PDB entry 3K3F | X-ray diffraction, 2.30 A resolution | chain A

# Chain A
Protein: Urea transporter
Source organism: Desulfovibrio vulgaris
UniProt: Q72CX3 (Q72CX3_DESVH); numbering as in UniProt (aligned over 2-337)
Chain sequence (340 residues; each row starts with the number of its first residue; numbers below 1 keep their minus sign (Ser-2 is residue -2)):
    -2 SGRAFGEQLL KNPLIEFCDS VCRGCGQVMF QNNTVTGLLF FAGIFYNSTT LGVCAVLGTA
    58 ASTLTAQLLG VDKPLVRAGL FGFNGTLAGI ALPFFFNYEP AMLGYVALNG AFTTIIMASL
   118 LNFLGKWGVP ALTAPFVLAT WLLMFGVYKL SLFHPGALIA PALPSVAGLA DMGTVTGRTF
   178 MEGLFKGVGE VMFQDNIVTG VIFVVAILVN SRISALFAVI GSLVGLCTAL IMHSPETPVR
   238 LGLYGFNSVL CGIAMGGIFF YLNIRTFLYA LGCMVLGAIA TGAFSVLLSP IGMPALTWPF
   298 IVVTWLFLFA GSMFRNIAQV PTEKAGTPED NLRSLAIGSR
Disordered / not traced: -2, 164-167, 335-337
Construct notes: expression tag (-2 to 1)
From the paper describing this entry:
  - self-association interface (contacts with another copy of this molecule): Phe120, Trp124, Leu160, Pro287
  - contacts within the chain: Val25-Val188

# Overview
The paper reports a self-association interface involving Phe120, Trp124 and Leu160 among others; contacts
within the chain involving Val25 and Val188.
Chain A is Urea transporter (Desulfovibrio vulgaris); the structure, Crystal Structure of the Urea Transporter
from Desulfovibrio Vulgaris, was determined by X-ray diffraction (same publication as 3K3G).
